Entry 2W6J (X-ray diffraction, 3.84 A resolution); this record covers chains H and I of the 9 polymer chains in the assembly.

# Chain H
Protein: F1-atpase delta subunit
Source organism: Bos taurus
Notes: EC 3.6.3.14
UniProtKB: P05630 (ATPD_BOVIN); residues -21 to 146 here correspond to UniProt positions 1-168 (UniProt number = residue number + 22)
Chain sequence (168 residues; each row starts with the number of its first residue; numbers below 1 keep their minus sign (Met-21 is residue -21)):
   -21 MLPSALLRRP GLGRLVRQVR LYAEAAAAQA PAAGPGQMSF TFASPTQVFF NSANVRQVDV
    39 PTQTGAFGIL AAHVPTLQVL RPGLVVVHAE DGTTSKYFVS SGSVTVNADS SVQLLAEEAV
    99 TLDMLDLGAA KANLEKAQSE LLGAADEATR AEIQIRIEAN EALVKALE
Unresolved in the structure: -21 to 16, 30-34, 41-57, 66-75, 82-90, 141-146
UniProt features mapped onto this chain:
  - modified residue (N6-acetyllysine): Lys114, Lys143

# Chain I
Protein: ATP synthase subunit epsilon, mitochondrial
Source organism: Bos taurus
Notes: EC 3.6.3.14
UniProtKB: P05632 (ATP5E_BOVIN); residues 0-50 here correspond to UniProt positions 1-51 (UniProt number = residue number + 1)
Chain sequence (51 residues; row label = number of the first residue in the row; numbering starts at 0):
     0 MVAYWRQAGL SYIRYSQICA KAVRDALKTE FKANAMKTSG STIKIVKVKK E
Unresolved in the structure: 0, 26-50
UniProt features mapped onto this chain:
  - modified residue (N6-acetyllysine): Lys20, Lys31, Lys36, Lys43

# How chain H and chain I interact
Pairs across the interface (40):
  Leu58(H) - Tyr11(I)  hydrogen bond (backbone-side chain)
  Leu58(H) - Tyr14(I)
  Pro60(H) - Tyr14(I)
  Pro60(H) - Cys18(I)  hydrophobic
  Phe76(H) - Val22(I)  hydrophobic
  Ser78(H) - Cys18(I)
  Ser78(H) - Ala19(I)
  Ser78(H) - Val22(I)
  Ser79(H) - Tyr11(I)
  Ser79(H) - Ser15(I)  hydrogen bond
  Ser79(H) - Cys18(I)
  Gly80(H) - Tyr11(I)  hydrogen bond (backbone-side chain)
  Glu95(H) - Ser15(I)  hydrogen bond
  Glu95(H) - Gln16(I)  hydrogen bond (side chain-backbone)
  Glu95(H) - Ala19(I)
  Glu95(H) - Arg23(I)  salt bridge
  Glu96(H) - Ala19(I)
  Glu96(H) - Arg23(I)  salt bridge
  Val98(H) - Val22(I)  hydrophobic
  Leu103(H) - Val22(I)
  Leu103(H) - Ala25(I)
  Asp104(H) - Ala25(I)  hydrogen bond (backbone-backbone)
  Asn111(H) - Asp24(I)  hydrogen bond (side chain-backbone)
  Glu125(H) - Ala7(I)
  Ala126(H) - Ala7(I)
  Ala126(H) - Leu9(I)  hydrophobic
  Ala129(H) - Tyr3(I)
  Ala129(H) - Leu9(I)  hydrophobic
  Glu130(H) - Leu9(I)
  Glu130(H) - Arg13(I)  salt bridge
  Glu130(H) - Ile17(I)
  Gln132(H) - Tyr3(I)  hydrogen bond (backbone-side chain)
  Ile133(H) - Tyr3(I)  hydrogen bond (backbone-side chain)
  Ile133(H) - Trp4(I)  hydrophobic
  Ile133(H) - Tyr14(I)  hydrophobic
  Ile133(H) - Ile17(I)  hydrophobic
  Ile133(H) - Cys18(I)  hydrophobic
  Arg134(H) - Ile17(I)
  Glu136(H) - Tyr14(I)  hydrogen bond
  Ala137(H) - Ala21(I)  hydrophobic
Other interface residues (no listed pair), chain H (26 interface residues in all): Arg59, Met102, Leu105, Ala108, Asn138

# In short
26 residues of chain H face 17 of chain I across their interface, with 10 hydrogen bonds and 3 salt bridges.
Among the polar pairs are Glu95(H)-Arg23(I), Glu96(H)-Arg23(I) and Glu130(H)-Arg13(I).
Chain H is F1-atpase delta subunit and chain I is ATP synthase subunit epsilon, mitochondrial, both from Bos
taurus; the structure, Low resolution structures of bovine mitochondrial F1-ATPase during controlled
dehydration: Hydration State 5, was determined by X-ray diffraction (same publication as 2W6E, 2W6F, 2W6G,
2W6H and 2W6I).
